8B8W - chains A and C; structure by X-ray diffraction, 1.86 A resolution.

[Chain A]
Molecule: Peroxisome proliferator-activated receptor gamma
Organism: Homo sapiens
UniProt: P37231 (PPARG_HUMAN); residues 203-477 here correspond to UniProt positions 231-505 (UniProt number = residue number + 28)
Amino-acid sequence (279 residues; row label = number of the first residue in the row):
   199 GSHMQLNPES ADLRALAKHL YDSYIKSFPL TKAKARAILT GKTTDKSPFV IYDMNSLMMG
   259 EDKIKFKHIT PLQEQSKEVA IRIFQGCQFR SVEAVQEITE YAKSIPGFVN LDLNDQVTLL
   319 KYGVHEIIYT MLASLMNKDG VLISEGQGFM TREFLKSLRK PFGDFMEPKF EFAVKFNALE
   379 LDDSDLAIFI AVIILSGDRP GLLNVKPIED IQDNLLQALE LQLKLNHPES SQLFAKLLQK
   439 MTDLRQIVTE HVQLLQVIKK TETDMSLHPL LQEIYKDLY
Not modelled in the structure: 199-200, 262-273, 463-464, 474-477
Differences from the reference sequence: expression tag (199-202)
Covalent attachments: compound Q2X linked to Cys285
Ligand contacts: Q2X (4-chloranyl-N3-phenyl-N1-(phenylmethyl)benzene-1,3-dicarboxamide): Phe282, Gln286, Arg288, Ser289, Val290, Ala292, His323, Ile326, Tyr327, Leu330, Phe363, His449, Leu453

[Chain C]
Molecule: Nuclear receptor corepressor 2
UniProt: Q9Y618 (NCOR2_HUMAN); residues 2343-2365 here correspond to UniProt positions 2332-2354 (UniProt number = residue number - 11)
Amino-acid sequence (23 residues; numbered 2343 to 2365; the number before each row is that of its first residue):
  2343 HASTNMGLEA IIRKALMGKY DQW
Not modelled in the structure: 2343-2347, 2360-2365
Ligand contacts: Q2X (4-chloranyl-N3-phenyl-N1-(phenylmethyl)benzene-1,3-dicarboxamide): Gly2349, Leu2350, Ile2353

[How chain A and chain C interact]
Pairs across the interface - 22 pairs, chain A then chain C:
  Val290(A) - Ile2353(C)  hydrophobic
  Val293(A) - Leu2350(C)  hydrophobic
  Val293(A) - Ile2353(C)  hydrophobic
  Val293(A) - Ile2354(C)  hydrophobic
  Thr297(A) - Ala2357(C)
  Thr297(A) - Leu2358(C)
  Glu298(A) - Ala2357(C)
  Lys301(A) - Ala2357(C)  hydrogen bond (side chain-backbone)
  Lys301(A) - Leu2358(C)
  Leu311(A) - Leu2358(C)  hydrophobic
  Asn312(A) - Arg2355(C)  hydrogen bond
  Gln314(A) - Leu2358(C)
  Val315(A) - Glu2351(C)
  Val315(A) - Arg2355(C)
  Val315(A) - Leu2358(C)  hydrophobic
  Leu318(A) - Ile2354(C)
  Lys319(A) - Leu2350(C)
  Lys319(A) - Ile2354(C)
  Leu468(A) - Lys2356(C)
  Leu469(A) - Gly2349(C)
  Leu469(A) - Ile2353(C)  hydrophobic
  Ile472(A) - Lys2356(C)
Other interface residues (no listed pair), chain A (20 interface residues in all): Gln294, Phe306, Val322, His323, Lys457, Tyr473
Other interface residues (no listed pair), chain C (12 interface residues in all): Met2348, Ala2352, Met2359

[In short]
The interface between chain A and chain C involves 20 residues on one side and 12 on the other; the contacts
include 2 hydrogen bonds. Polar pairs include Lys301(A)-Ala2357(C) and Asn312(A)-Arg2355(C). Ligands of chain
C: compound Q2X. Compound Q2X is covalently linked to Cys285(A).
Chain A is Peroxisome proliferator-activated receptor gamma (Homo sapiens) and chain C is Nuclear receptor
corepressor 2; the structure, Crystal structure of PPARG and NCOR2 with an inverse agonist (compound 7a), was
determined by X-ray diffraction (same publication as 8B8X, 8B8Y, 8B8Z, 8B90, 8B91, 8B92 and 3 further
entries).
